Entry 7KBE (electron microscopy, 3.50 A resolution); this record covers chains F and I of the 10 polymer chains in the assembly.

== Chain F ==
Molecule: Histone H4
Organism: Xenopus laevis
Reference sequence: P62799 (H4_XENLA); residues 0-102 here correspond to UniProt positions 1-103 (UniProt number = residue number + 1)
Chain sequence (103 residues; row label = number of the first residue in the row; numbering starts at 0):
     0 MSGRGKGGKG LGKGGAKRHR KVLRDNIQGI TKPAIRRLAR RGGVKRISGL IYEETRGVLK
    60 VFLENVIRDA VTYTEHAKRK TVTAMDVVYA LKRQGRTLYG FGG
Not modelled in the structure: 0-18
Swiss-Prot annotation at these positions:
  - DNA-binding region: Lys16 to Lys20
  - modified residue: Ser1 (N-acetylserine), Arg3 (Asymmetric dimethylarginine), Lys5 (N6-(2-hydroxyisobutyryl)lysine), Lys8 (N6-(2-hydroxyisobutyryl)lysine), Lys12 (N6-(2-hydroxyisobutyryl)lysine), Lys16 (N6-(2-hydroxyisobutyryl)lysine), Lys20 (N6,N6,N6-trimethyllysine), Lys31 (N6-(2-hydroxyisobutyryl)lysine), Lys44 (N6-(2-hydroxyisobutyryl)lysine), Ser47 (Phosphoserine), Tyr51 (Phosphotyrosine), Lys59 (N6-(2-hydroxyisobutyryl)lysine), Lys77 (N6-(2-hydroxyisobutyryl)lysine), Lys79 (N6-(2-hydroxyisobutyryl)lysine), Tyr88 (Phosphotyrosine), Lys91 (N6-(2-hydroxyisobutyryl)lysine)
  - cross-link (Glycyl lysine isopeptide (Lys-Gly)): Lys31 (interchain with G-Cter in UFM1), Lys91 (interchain with G-Cter in ubiquitin)

== Chain I ==
Molecule: 156-nt DNA strand
Organism: Xenopus laevis
Sequence (156 nucleotides; each row starts with the number of its first residue; numbers below 1 keep their minus sign (DG-2 is residue -2)):
    -2 GGATATCACA ATCCATATCT GACACGTGCC TGGAGACTAG GGAGTAATCC CCTTGGCGGT
    58 TAAAACGCGG GGGACAGCGC GTACGTGCGT TTAAGCGGTG CTAGAGCTGT CTACGACCAA
   118 TTGAGCGGCC TCGGCACCGG GATTGTGATA TCCTAG

== Chain F / chain I interface ==
Pairs across the interface (11; chain F residue first):
  Arg35(F) - DG82(I)  salt bridge to the phosphate
  Arg45(F) - DC81(I)  sugar contact
  Arg45(F) - DG82(I)  phosphate contact
  Ile46(F) - DC81(I)  sugar contact
  Ile46(F) - DG82(I)  hydrogen bond to the phosphate
  Ser47(F) - DC81(I)  phosphate contact
  Gly48(F) - DC81(I)  hydrogen bond to the phosphate
  Arg78(F) - DA102(I)  phosphate contact
  Lys79(F) - DG101(I)  phosphate contact
  Lys79(F) - DA102(I)  hydrogen bond to the phosphate
  Thr80(F) - DA102(I)  hydrogen bond to the phosphate
Other interface residues (no listed pair), chain F (9 interface residues in all): Lys77
Other interface residues (no listed pair), chain I (5 interface residues in all): DG103

== Summary ==
9 residues of chain F and 5 residues of chain I are in contact; the contacts include 4 hydrogen bonds and 1
salt bridge. Polar contacts include Ile46(F)-DG82(I), Gly48(F)-DC81(I) and Lys79(F)-DA102(I). From UniProt: a
DNA-binding region on chain F.
Chain F is Histone H4 and chain I is a 156-nt DNA strand, both from Xenopus laevis; the structure, Nucleosome
isolated from metaphase chromosome formed in Xenopus egg extract (oligo fraction), was determined by electron
microscopy, deposited together with 7KBD and 7KBF.
